PDB entry 8P53 | electron microscopy, 2.70 A resolution | chains E and F of the 6 polymer chains in the assembly

# Chain E (and F)
Protein: Transcriptional regulator FleQ
From: Pseudomonas aeruginosa PAO1
Notes: chain F of this document is another copy of the same molecule, construct and numbering; everything in this record applies to it too
UniProt: G3XCV0 (FLEQ_PSEAE); residue numbers follow UniProt; this construct covers 2-490
Amino-acid sequence (492 residues; row label = number of the first residue in the row; numbers below 1 keep their minus sign (Met-1 is residue -1)):
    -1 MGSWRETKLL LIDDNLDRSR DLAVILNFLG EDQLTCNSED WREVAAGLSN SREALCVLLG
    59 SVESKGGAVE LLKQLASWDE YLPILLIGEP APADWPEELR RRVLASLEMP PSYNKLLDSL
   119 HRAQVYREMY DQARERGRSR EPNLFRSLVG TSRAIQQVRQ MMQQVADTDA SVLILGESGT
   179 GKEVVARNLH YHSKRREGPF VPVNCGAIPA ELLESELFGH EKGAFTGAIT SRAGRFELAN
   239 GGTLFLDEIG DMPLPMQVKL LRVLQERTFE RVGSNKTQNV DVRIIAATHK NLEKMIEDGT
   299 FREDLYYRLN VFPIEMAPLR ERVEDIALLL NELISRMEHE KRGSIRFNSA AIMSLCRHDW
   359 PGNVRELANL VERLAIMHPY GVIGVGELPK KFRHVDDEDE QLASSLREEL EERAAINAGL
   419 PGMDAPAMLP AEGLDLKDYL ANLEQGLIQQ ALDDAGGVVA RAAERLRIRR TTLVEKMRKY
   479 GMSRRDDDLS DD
Not modelled in the structure: -1 to 3, 394-490
Differences from the reference sequence: initiating methionine (-1); expression tag (0-1)
Curated features (UniProtKB/Swiss-Prot):
  - binding site (3',3'-c-di-GMP): Leu142, Asn186 to Tyr189, Glu330 to Gly341
  - binding site (ADP): Val147, Gly177 to Val182, Arg334, Arg363
  - mutagenesis: Phe26 (F26N: Almost complete loss of biofilm formation), His119 (H119N: About 50% loss of biofilm formation), Arg144 (R144A: Almost complete loss of biofilm formation), Arg185 (R185A: Almost complete loss of biofilm formation; R185E: More than 75% repressed pel transcription), Asn186 (N186A: More than 75% repressed pel transcription), Glu330 (E330A: More than 75% repressed pel transcription), Arg334 (R334E: More than 75% repressed pel transcription)
From the paper describing this entry:
  - self-association interface (contacts with another copy of this molecule); pairs are residue here / residue on that copy: Arg344-Leu115, Arg344

# Chain E / chain F interface
Pairs across the interface (19):
  Leu252(E) - Gly271(F)
  Leu252(E) - Ser272(F)
  Leu252(E) - Asn273(F)
  Glu268(E) - Arg300(F)
  Gly271(E) - Leu252(F)
  Ser272(E) - Leu252(F)
  Asn273(E) - Leu252(F)
  Asn273(E) - Ile294(F)
  Asn273(E) - Gly297(F)
  Asn273(E) - Phe299(F)  hydrogen bond (side chain-backbone)
  Asn273(E) - Arg300(F)
  Lys274(E) - Arg300(F)
  Thr275(E) - Arg300(F)
  Ile294(E) - Asn273(F)
  Gly297(E) - Asn273(F)
  Phe299(E) - Asn273(F)  hydrogen bond (backbone-side chain)
  Arg300(E) - Glu268(F)
  Arg300(E) - Asn273(F)
  Arg300(E) - Thr275(F)
Also at the interface, not in a pair above, chain E (14 interface residues in all): Val256, Arg260, Thr298
Also at the interface, not in a pair above, chain F (14 interface residues in all): Val256, Arg260, Lys274, Thr298

# Overview
Chain E and chain F each contribute 14 residues to their interface; the contacts include 2 hydrogen bonds. Its
one hydrogen-bonded contact is Asn273(E)-Phe299(F). From UniProt: 17 residues binding 3',3'-c-di-GMP, 9
ADP-binding residues and 7 mutagenesis sites on chain E. The paper reports a self-association interface
involving Arg344(E).
Chain E and chain F are both Transcriptional regulator FleQ (Pseudomonas aeruginosa PAO1); the structure,
Cryo-EM structure of the c-di-GMP-free FleQ-FleN master regulator complex of P. aeruginosa, was determined by
electron microscopy (same publication as 8PB9).
